Entry 7L6V (X-ray diffraction, 2.01 A resolution); this record covers chains A and C of the 6 polymer chains in the assembly.

Chain A:
Name: BoNT/A
Organism: Clostridium botulinum
Notes: EC 3.4.24.69
UniProtKB: Q7B8V4 (Q7B8V4_CLOBO); residue numbers follow UniProt; this construct covers 1-420
Amino-acid sequence (425 residues; numbered -4 to 420; the number before each row is that of its first residue; numbers below 1 keep their minus sign (Gly-4 is residue -4)):
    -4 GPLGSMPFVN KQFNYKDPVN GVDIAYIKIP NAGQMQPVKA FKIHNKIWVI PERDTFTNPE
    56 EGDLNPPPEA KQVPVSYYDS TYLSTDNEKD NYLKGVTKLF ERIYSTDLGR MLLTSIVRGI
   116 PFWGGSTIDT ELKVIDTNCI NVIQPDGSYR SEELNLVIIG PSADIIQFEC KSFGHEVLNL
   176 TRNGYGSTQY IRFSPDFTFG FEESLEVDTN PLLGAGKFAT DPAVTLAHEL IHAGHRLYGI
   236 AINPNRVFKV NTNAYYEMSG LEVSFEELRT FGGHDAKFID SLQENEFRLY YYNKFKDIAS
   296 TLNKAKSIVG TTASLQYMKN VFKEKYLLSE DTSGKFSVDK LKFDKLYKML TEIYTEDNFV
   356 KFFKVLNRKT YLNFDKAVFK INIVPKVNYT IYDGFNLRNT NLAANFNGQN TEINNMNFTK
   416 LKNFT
Unresolved in the structure: -4 to -1, 248-250
Differences from the reference sequence: expression tag (-4 to 0)
Ion coordination: Zn2+: His223, His227, Glu262

Chain C:
Name: Jpu-A5
Organism: Vicugna pacos
Amino-acid sequence (127 residues; each row starts with the number of its first residue; numbers below 1 keep their minus sign (Gly-4 is residue -4)):
    -4 GPLGSQVQLV ETGGGLVQAG GSLRLSCTAS GADFSFYAMG WYRQTPGNSR ELVAVMNLNG
    56 VISYGDSARG RFDISRDGTK NIVFLQMNSL KPEDTGVYYC NGMRLYTRGS VRHPESWGQG
   116 IQVTVSS
Unresolved in the structure: -4
Disulfide bonds: Cys22-Cys95

Chain A / chain C interface:
Contacting residue pairs - 37 pairs, chain A then chain C:
  Pro63(A) - Leu47(C)  hydrophobic
  Pro63(A) - Ser58(C)
  Glu64(A) - Val56(C)
  Glu64(A) - Ser58(C)  hydrogen bond (backbone-side chain)
  Ala65(A) - Tyr32(C)
  Ala65(A) - Ala33(C)
  Ala65(A) - Val50(C)
  Ala65(A) - Asn52(C)  hydrogen bond (backbone-side chain)
  Ala65(A) - Val56(C)
  Ala65(A) - Ser58(C)  hydrogen bond (backbone-side chain)
  Lys66(A) - Tyr37(C)  hydrogen bond
  Lys66(A) - Asn96(C)  hydrogen bond
  Lys66(A) - Met98(C)
  Lys66(A) - Glu110(C)  salt bridge
  Gln67(A) - Tyr32(C)  hydrogen bond (backbone-side chain)
  Val68(A) - Met98(C)  hydrophobic
  Val68(A) - Tyr101(C)  hydrophobic
  Pro69(A) - Tyr32(C)
  Pro69(A) - Asn54(C)
  Val70(A) - Arg103(C)
  Ile161(A) - Arg103(C)  hydrogen bond (backbone-side chain)
  Gln162(A) - Arg107(C)  hydrogen bond
  Phe194(A) - Arg103(C)
  Val242(A) - Val106(C)  hydrophobic
  Lys244(A) - Asp28(C)  salt bridge
  Met253(A) - Phe29(C)
  Met253(A) - Ser30(C)  hydrogen bond (backbone-backbone)
  Gly255(A) - Arg99(C)  hydrogen bond (backbone-side chain)
  Leu256(A) - Ser105(C)
  Glu257(A) - Arg99(C)  salt bridge
  Glu257(A) - Ser105(C)
  Glu257(A) - Val106(C)  hydrogen bond (backbone-backbone)
  Glu257(A) - His108(C)  salt bridge
  Val258(A) - Val106(C)
  Ser259(A) - Val106(C)
  Tyr366(A) - Gly104(C)  hydrogen bond (side chain-backbone)
  Asp370(A) - Arg103(C)  salt bridge
Interface residues without a listed pair, chain A (23 interface residues in all): Ser254, Glu262
Interface residues without a listed pair, chain C (27 interface residues in all): Met51, Ile57, Leu100, Thr102
From the paper, about this interface:
  - specific contacts: Ile161(A)-Arg103(C) (backbone contact), Gln162(A)-Arg107(C) (hydrogen bond), Phe194(A)-Arg103(C) (cation-pi contact), Tyr366(A)-Gly104(C) (hydrogen bond), Asp370(A)-Arg103(C) (salt bridge), Leu100(C)-Leu256(A)
  - interface residues, chain A: Leu256(A)
  - interface residues, chain C: Leu100(C), Thr102(C)

In short:
23 residues of chain A and 27 residues of chain C are in contact, with 12 hydrogen bonds and 5 salt bridges.
Among the polar pairs are Lys66(A)-Glu110(C), Lys244(A)-Asp28(C) and Glu257(A)-Arg99(C). The paper describes a
backbone contact between Ile161(A) and Arg103(C); hydrogen bonds between Gln162(A) and Arg107(C) and Tyr366(A)
and Gly104(C); a cation-pi contact between Phe194(A) and Arg103(C). From the paper: interface residues
Leu256(A) and Leu100(C) among others.
Here chain A is BoNT/A (Clostridium botulinum) and chain C is Jpu-A5 (Vicugna pacos). Entry 7L6V (Crystal
structure of BoNT/A-LC-JPU-A5-JPU-C1-JPU-H7-JPU-D12-ciA-F12) was determined by X-ray diffraction together with
7T5F, 7LZP and 7NA9 from the same study.
